PDB entry 8ATB | X-ray diffraction, 2.35 A resolution | chain AAA

Chain AAA:
Molecule: Interleukin-1 receptor-associated kinase 4
Source organism: Homo sapiens
Notes: EC 2.7.11.1
UniProtKB: Q9NWZ3 (IRAK4_HUMAN); residue numbers follow UniProt; this construct covers 165-460
Amino-acid sequence (298 residues; numbered 163 to 460; the number before each row is that of its first residue):
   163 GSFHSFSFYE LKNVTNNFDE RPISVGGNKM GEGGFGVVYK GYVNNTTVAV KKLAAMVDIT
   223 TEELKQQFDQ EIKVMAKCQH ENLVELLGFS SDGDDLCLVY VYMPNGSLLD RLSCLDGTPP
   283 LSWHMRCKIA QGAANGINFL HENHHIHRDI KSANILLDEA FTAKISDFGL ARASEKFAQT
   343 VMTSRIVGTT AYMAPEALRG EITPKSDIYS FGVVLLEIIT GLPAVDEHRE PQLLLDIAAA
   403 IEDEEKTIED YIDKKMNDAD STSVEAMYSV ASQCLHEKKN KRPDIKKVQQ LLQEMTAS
Unresolved in the structure: 163-164, 186-188, 218-221, 335-342, 460
Construct notes: expression tag (163-164); engineered mutation A400 (Lys in Q9NWZ3), A401 (Glu in Q9NWZ3), A402 (Glu in Q9NWZ3)
Modified / non-standard residues: C240, C289 (S-hydroxycysteine; CSO); T345 (phosphothreonine; TPO); S346 (phosphoserine; SEP)
Ligand contacts: O0H (N-[6-ethoxy-2-[2-(4-methylpiperazin-1-yl)-2-oxidanylidene-ethyl]indazol-5-yl]-6-(trifluoromethyl)pyridine-2-carboxamide): M192, G193, V200, A211, K213, V246, Y262, V263, Y264, M265, P266, N267, G268, R273, D278, T280, L318, S328, D329
Reported in the primary citation:
  - binding site for O0H: D272

In short:
Chain AAA binds compound O0H. From the paper: a binding site for O0H at D272.
Chain AAA is Interleukin-1 receptor-associated kinase 4 (Homo sapiens); the structure, Discovery of IRAK4
Inhibitor 16, was determined by X-ray diffraction, deposited together with 8BR5, 8BR6, 8BR7, 8ATL and 8ATN.
